PDB entry 8TME | electron microscopy, 3.10 A resolution | chains D and E of the 7 polymer chains in the assembly

[Chain D (and E)]
Molecule: Cobalt/magnesium transport protein CorA
Source organism: Thermotoga maritima
Notes: chain E of this document is another copy of the same molecule, construct and numbering; everything in this record applies to it too
UniProt: Q9WZ31 (CORA_THEMA); numbering as in UniProt (aligned over 1-351)
Amino-acid sequence (373 residues; numbered -21 to 351; the number before each row is that of its first residue; numbers below 1 keep their minus sign (Met-21 is residue -21)):
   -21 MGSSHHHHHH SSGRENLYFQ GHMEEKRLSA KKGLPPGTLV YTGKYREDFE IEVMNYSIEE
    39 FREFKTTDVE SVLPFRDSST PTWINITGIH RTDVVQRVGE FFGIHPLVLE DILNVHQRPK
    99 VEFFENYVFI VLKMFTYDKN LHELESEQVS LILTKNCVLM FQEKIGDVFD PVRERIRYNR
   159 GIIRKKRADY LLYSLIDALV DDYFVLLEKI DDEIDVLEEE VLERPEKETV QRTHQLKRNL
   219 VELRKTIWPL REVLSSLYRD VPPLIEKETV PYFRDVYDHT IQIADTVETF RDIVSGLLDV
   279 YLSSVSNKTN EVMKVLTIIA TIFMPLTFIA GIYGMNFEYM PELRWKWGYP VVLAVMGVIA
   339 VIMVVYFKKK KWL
Unresolved in the structure: -21 to 3, 351 (chain E: -21 to 0, 351)
Construct notes: initiating methionine (-21); expression tag (-20 to 0)

[Chain D / chain E interface]
Residue-residue contacts (57):
  Asp175(D) with Lys10(E), salt bridge
  Asp179(D) with Lys10(E), salt bridge
  Phe182(D) with Leu6(E), hydrophobic; Lys10(E)
  Glu186(D) with Arg5(E)
  Asp189(D) with Lys4(E), salt bridge; Arg5(E), salt bridge
  Asp193(D) with Lys4(E), salt bridge
  Tyr250(D) with Pro14(E), hydrophobic
  Asp253(D) with Lys9(E)
  Asp256(D) with Asn92(E)
  His257(D) with Lys9(E), hydrogen bond (side chain-backbone); Lys10(E)
  Gln260(D) with Leu6(E); His94(E)
  Asp263(D) with Arg96(E), salt bridge
  Thr264(D) with Glu3(E); Lys4(E)
  Asp270(D) with Arg216(E), salt bridge
  Ile271(D) with Arg216(E)
  Gly274(D) with His212(E)
  Asp277(D) with His212(E), salt bridge; Leu276(E)
  Val278(D) with Val208(E), hydrophobic
  Ser281(D) with Tyr279(E), hydrogen bond
  Ser284(D) with Val283(E)
  Asn285(D) with Tyr279(E), hydrogen bond
  Asn288(D) with Thr287(E)
  Met291(D) with Met291(E), hydrophobic
  Thr295(D) with Val290(E); Leu294(E)
  Ala298(D) with Leu294(E), hydrophobic
  Thr299(D) with Ile297(E)
  Met302(D) with Ile297(E); Ala298(E), hydrophobic
  Pro303(D) with Phe301(E), hydrophobic
  Phe306(D) with Phe301(E), hydrophobic; Leu304(E), hydrophobic
  Gly309(D) with Ala308(E)
  Ile310(D) with Ala308(E), hydrophobic; Met334(E), hydrophobic
  Tyr311(D) with Tyr327(E)
  Met313(D) with Ala308(E); Tyr311(E), hydrophobic; Gly312(E); Val330(E), hydrophobic
  Asn314(D) with Tyr311(E); Gly312(E); Met313(E); Asn314(E), hydrogen bond (side chain-backbone); Leu321(E)
  Phe315(D) with Glu320(E); Tyr327(E)
  Glu316(D) with Leu321(E)
  Tyr317(D) with Lys324(E)
  Trp350(D) with Val290(E), hydrophobic; Val293(E), hydrophobic
Other interface residues (no listed pair), chain D (48 interface residues in all): Val178, Leu200, Pro249, Ile261, Thr267, Phe268, Lys292, Leu294, Gly312, Glu320
Other interface residues (no listed pair), chain E (47 interface residues in all): Ala8, Glu204, Lys205, Gln209, Leu280, Lys286, Met302, Thr305, Arg322, Gly326, Leu331

[In short]
48 residues of chain D and 47 residues of chain E are in contact, with 4 hydrogen bonds and 8 salt bridges.
Polar contacts include Asp175(D)-Lys10(E), Asp179(D)-Lys10(E) and Asp189(D)-Lys4(E).
Both chains are Cobalt/magnesium transport protein CorA (Thermotoga maritima). Entry 8TME (Cryo-EM structure
of CorA in complex with conformation-specific synthetic antibody C18 and 100 uM MgCl2, State ...) was
determined by electron microscopy.
